1U8N - chains A and C of the 3 polymer chains in the assembly; structure by X-ray diffraction, 2.56 A resolution.

# Chain A
Name: Antibody 2F5 (light chain)
Source organism: Homo sapiens
Notes: antibody fragment or engineered binder
Sequence (214 residues; numbered 1 to 214; the number before each row is that of its first residue):
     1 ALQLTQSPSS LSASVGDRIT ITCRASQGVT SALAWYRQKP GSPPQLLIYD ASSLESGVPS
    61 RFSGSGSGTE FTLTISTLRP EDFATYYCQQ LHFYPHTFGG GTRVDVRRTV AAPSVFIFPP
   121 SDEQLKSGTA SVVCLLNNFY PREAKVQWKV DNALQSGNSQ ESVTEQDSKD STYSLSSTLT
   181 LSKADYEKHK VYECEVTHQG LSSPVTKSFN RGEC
Disulfides: C23-C88, C134-C194

# Chain C
Name: GP41 peptide
Sequence (7 residues; row label = number of the first residue in the row):
     1 ELDKFAS

# How chain A and chain C interact
Residue-residue contacts (11; chain A residue first):
  L91(A) - D3(C)
  H92(A) - L2(C)
  H92(A) - D3(C)  hydrogen bond (backbone-backbone)
  H92(A) - A6(C)
  F93(A) - E1(C)
  F93(A) - L2(C)  hydrophobic
  Y94(A) - E1(C)  hydrogen bond (backbone-backbone)
  Y94(A) - L2(C)
  Y94(A) - D3(C)  hydrogen bond
  Y94(A) - K4(C)  hydrogen bond (side chain-backbone)
  H96(A) - D3(C)  salt bridge

# In short
The chain A/chain C interface involves 5 residues from each chain; the contacts include 4 hydrogen bonds and 1
salt bridge. Among the polar pairs are H96(A)-D3(C), Y94(A)-D3(C) and Y94(A)-K4(C).
Here chain A is Antibody 2F5 (light chain) (Homo sapiens) and chain C is GP41 peptide. Entry 1U8N (Crystal
structure of the HIV-1 Cross Neutralizing Monoclonal Antibody 2F5 in complex with gp41 Peptide ELDKFAS) was
determined by X-ray diffraction, deposited together with 1U8H, 1U8I, 1U8J, 1U8L, 1U8M, 1U8O and 14 further
entries.
